PDB entry 2V8L | X-ray diffraction, 1.80 A resolution | chain A

== Chain A ==
Protein: Glucoamylase A
Organism: Rhizopus oryzae
Notes: EC 3.2.1.3; fragment: starch binding domain, residues 26-131
UniProt: Q2VC81 (Q2VC81_RHIOR); residues 1-106 here correspond to UniProt positions 26-131 (UniProt number = residue number + 25)
Sequence (106 residues; each row starts with the number of its first residue):
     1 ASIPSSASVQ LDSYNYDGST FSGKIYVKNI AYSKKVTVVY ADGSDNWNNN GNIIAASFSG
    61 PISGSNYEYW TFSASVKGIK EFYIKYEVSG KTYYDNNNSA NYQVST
Metal / ion sites: Zn2+: Ala-1, Asp-12

== In short ==
Ala-1 and Asp-12 form the Zn2+ site.
Chain A is Glucoamylase A (Rhizopus oryzae); the structure, Carbohydrate-binding of the starch binding domain
of Rhizopus oryzae glucoamylase in complex with beta-cyclodextrin and maltoheptaose, was determined by X-ray
diffraction together with 2VQ4 and 2V8M from the same study.
